5MHK - chains G and D of the 5 polymer chains in the assembly; structure by X-ray diffraction, 2.28 A resolution.

[Chain G]
Molecule: 19-nt DNA strand
Sequence (19 nucleotides; numbered 21 to 39; the number before each row is that of its first residue):
    21 GCTCCGTGTG GACGATCGG

[Chain D]
Protein: RS1
From: Human herpesvirus 1
Reference sequence: Q09I77 (Q09I77_HHV1); residues 258-487 here = UniProt positions 258-487
Amino-acid sequence (231 residues; row label = number of the first residue in the row):
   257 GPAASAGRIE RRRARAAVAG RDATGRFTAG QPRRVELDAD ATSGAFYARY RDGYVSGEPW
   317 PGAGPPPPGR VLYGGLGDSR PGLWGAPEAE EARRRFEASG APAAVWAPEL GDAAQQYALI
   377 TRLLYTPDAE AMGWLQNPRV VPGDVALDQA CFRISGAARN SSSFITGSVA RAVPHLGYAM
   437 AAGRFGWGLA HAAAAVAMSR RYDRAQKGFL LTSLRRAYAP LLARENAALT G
Not modelled in the structure: 257-288, 486-487
Differences from the reference sequence: expression tag (257)
What the authors report for this chain:
  - specificity-determining residues: Ser418, Ser419, Arg456
  - binding site for the 19-nt DNA strand: Ser418, Met454 to Asp459
  - binding site for the 19-nt DNA strand: Ser419
  - binding site for the 19-nt DNA strand (chain G): Ser418, Ser419
  - mutagenesis - R456L: abolished binding to DNA (citing earlier work)
  - mutagenesis - R457L: decreased binding to DNA (citing earlier work)
  - mutagenesis - A475V: decreased stability in response to IE3 consensus DNA site (citing earlier work)

[Interface between chain G and chain D]
Contacting residue pairs (11; chain G residue first):
  DG30(G) - Ile421(D)  phosphate contact
  DG31(G) - Ser419(D)  phosphate contact
  DG31(G) - Phe420(D)  phosphate contact
  DG31(G) - Ile421(D)  phosphate contact
  DA32(G) - Ser417(D)  hydrogen bond to the phosphate
  DA32(G) - Ser419(D)  base contact
  DC33(G) - Asn416(D)  phosphate contact
  DC33(G) - Ser418(D)  base contact
  DG34(G) - Ser418(D)  base contact
  DT36(G) - Arg456(D)  hydrogen bond to the base
  DC37(G) - Arg456(D)  hydrogen bond to the sugar
Also at the interface, not in a pair above, chain G (8 interface residues in all): DA35

[Overview]
8 residues of chain G face 7 of chain D across their interface; the contacts include 3 hydrogen bonds. Polar
pairs include DT36(G)-Arg456(D), DC37(G)-Arg456(D) and DA32(G)-Ser417(D). From the paper: a binding site for
the 19-nt DNA strand at Ser418(D), Met454(D) and Ser419(D); R456L of chain D abolishes binding to DNA; 3
substitutions were tested in all.
Chain G is a 19-nt DNA strand and chain D is RS1 (Human herpesvirus 1); the structure, ICP4 DNA-binding domain
in complex with 19mer DNA duplex from its own promoter, was determined by X-ray diffraction together with 5MHJ
from the same study.
